3SDL - chains B and D of the 4 polymer chains in the assembly; structure by X-ray diffraction, 2.29 A resolution.

Chain B:
Name: Non-structural protein 1
Source organism: Influenza B virus
Notes: fragment: G1P2-binding region, residues 1-103
UniProt: P03502 (NS1_INBLE); residues 1-103 here = UniProt positions 1-103
Chain sequence (113 residues; numbered -9 to 103; the number before each row is that of its first residue; numbers below 1 keep their minus sign (Met-9 is residue -9)):
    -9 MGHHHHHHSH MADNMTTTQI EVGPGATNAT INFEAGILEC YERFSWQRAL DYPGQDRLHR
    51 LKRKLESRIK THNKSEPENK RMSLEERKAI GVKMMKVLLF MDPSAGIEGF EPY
Not modelled in the structure: -9 to 6
Sequence notes: expression tag (-9 to 0)
Swiss-Prot annotation at these positions:
  - motif: Arg50 to Leu55 (Nuclear localization signal)
  - mutagenesis: Arg33 (R33A: Partial loss of dsRNA-binding and no effect on inhibition of IFN-beta promoter; when associated with A-38), Arg38 (R38A: Partial loss of dsRNA-binding and no effect on inhibition of IFN-beta promoter; when associated with A-33), Arg47 (R47A: Complete loss of dsRNA-binding and 40% loss of inhibition of IFN-beta promoter; when associated with A-50), Arg50 (R50A: Complete loss of dsRNA-binding and 40% loss of inhibition of IFN-beta promoter; when associated with A-47), Lys52 (K52A: Partial loss of dsRNA-binding and 15% loss of inhibition of IFN-beta promoter; when associated with A-53 and A-54), Arg53 (R53A: Partial loss of dsRNA-binding and 15% loss of inhibition of IFN-beta promoter; when associated with A-52 and A-54), Lys54 (K54A: Partial loss of dsRNA-binding and 15% loss of inhibition of IFN-beta promoter; when associated with A-52 and A-53), Arg58 (R58A: Complete loss of dsRNA-binding and 20% loss of inhibition of IFN-beta promoter; when associated with A-60 and A-64), Lys60 (K60A: Complete loss of dsRNA-binding and 20% loss of inhibition of IFN-beta promoter; when associated with A-58 and A-64), Lys64 (K64A: Complete loss of dsRNA-binding and 20% loss of inhibition of IFN-beta promoter; when associated with A-58 and A-60), Lys70 (K70A: No effect on dsRNA-binding and inhibition of IFN-beta promoter; when associated with A-71), Arg71 (R71A: No effect on dsRNA-binding and inhibition of IFN-beta promoter; when associated with A-70), 4 further mutagenesis entries in UniProt

Chain D:
Name: Ubiquitin-like protein ISG15
Source organism: Homo sapiens
UniProt: P05161 (ISG15_HUMAN); numbering as in UniProt (aligned over 1-157)
Chain sequence (164 residues; row label = number of the first residue in the row; numbers below 1 keep their minus sign (Ser-6 is residue -6)):
    -6 SHHHHHHMGW DLTVKMLAGN EFQVSLSSSM SVSELKAQIT QKIGVHAFQQ RLAVHPSGVA
    54 LQDRVPLASQ GLGPGSTVLL VVDKCDEPLS ILVRNNKGRS STYEVRLTQT VAHLKQQVSG
   114 LEGVQDDLFW LTFEGKPLED QLPLGEYGLK PLSTVFMNLR LRGG
Not modelled in the structure: -6 to 3, 155-157
Sequence notes: expression tag (-6 to 0)
Swiss-Prot annotation at these positions:
  - region: Arg153 to Gly157 (Involved in the ligation of specific target proteins)
  - motif: Leu152 to Gly157 (LRLRGG)
  - site: Arg153 (Interacts with activating enzyme)
  - modified residue: Cys78 (S-nitrosocysteine)
  - cross-link: Gly157 (Glycyl lysine isopeptide (Gly-Lys) (interchain with K-? in acceptor proteins))
  - mutagenesis: Arg44 (R44A: Does not affect ISG15 signaling, interaction with ITGAL or activation of SRC family tyrosine kinases), Ser83 (S83A: Does not affect ISG15 signaling, interaction with ITGAL or activation of SRC family tyrosine kinases), Tyr96 (Y96L: Reduces ISG15 signaling. Strongly reduces ISG15 signaling and abolishes interaction with ITGAL and activation of SRC family tyrosine kinases; when associated with D-102), Arg99 (R99A: Strongly reduces ISG15 signaling and abolishes interaction with ITGAL), Thr101 (T101A: Strongly reduces ISG15 signaling and abolishes interaction with ITGAL and activation of SRC family tyrosine kinases), Gln102 (Q102D: Reduces ISG15 signaling. Strongly reduces ISG15 signaling and abolishes interaction with ITGAL and activation of SRC family tyrosine kinases; when associated with L-96), Thr103 (T103A: Strongly reduces ISG15 signaling and abolishes interaction with ITGAL)

Chain B / chain D interface:
Pairs across the interface (13; chain B residue first):
  Ala19(B) with Ala11(D), hydrophobic
  Met84(B) with Leu10(D)
  Val87(B) with Leu10(D), hydrophobic
  Leu88(B) with Leu10(D), hydrophobic
  Met91(B) with Val74(D), hydrophobic; Val75(D); Asp76(D)
  Pro93(B) with Ala46(D), hydrophobic; Val74(D)
  Ser94(B) with Gly51(D), hydrogen bond (side chain-backbone); Ala53(D), hydrogen bond (side chain-backbone)
  Glu98(B) with Pro49(D); Ser50(D)
Interface residues without a listed pair, chain B (9 interface residues in all): Ala95
Interface residues without a listed pair, chain D (13 interface residues in all): Arg44, Val52, Leu72

In short:
The interface between chain B and chain D involves 9 residues on one side and 13 on the other, with 2 hydrogen
bonds. Polar pairs include Ser94(B)-Gly51(D) and Ser94(B)-Ala53(D). Curated annotation (UniProt) lists 16
mutagenesis sites on chain B; 7 mutagenesis sites on chain D.
Chain B is Non-structural protein 1 (Influenza B virus) and chain D is Ubiquitin-like protein ISG15 (Homo
sapiens); the structure, Crystal structure of human ISG15 in complex with NS1 N-terminal region from influenza
B virus, Northeast ..., was determined by X-ray diffraction.
